6YAI - chains K and N of the 14 polymer chains in the assembly; structure by electron microscopy, 9.20 A resolution (very low resolution: no residue pairs are listed; an interface is given only as per-side residue counts).

[Chain K]
Molecule: Clathrin heavy chain
From: Sus scrofa
UniProt: C0MHR2 (C0MHR2_PIG); residue numbers follow UniProt; this construct covers 1-1630
Chain sequence (1630 residues; numbered 1 to 1630; the number before each row is that of its first residue):
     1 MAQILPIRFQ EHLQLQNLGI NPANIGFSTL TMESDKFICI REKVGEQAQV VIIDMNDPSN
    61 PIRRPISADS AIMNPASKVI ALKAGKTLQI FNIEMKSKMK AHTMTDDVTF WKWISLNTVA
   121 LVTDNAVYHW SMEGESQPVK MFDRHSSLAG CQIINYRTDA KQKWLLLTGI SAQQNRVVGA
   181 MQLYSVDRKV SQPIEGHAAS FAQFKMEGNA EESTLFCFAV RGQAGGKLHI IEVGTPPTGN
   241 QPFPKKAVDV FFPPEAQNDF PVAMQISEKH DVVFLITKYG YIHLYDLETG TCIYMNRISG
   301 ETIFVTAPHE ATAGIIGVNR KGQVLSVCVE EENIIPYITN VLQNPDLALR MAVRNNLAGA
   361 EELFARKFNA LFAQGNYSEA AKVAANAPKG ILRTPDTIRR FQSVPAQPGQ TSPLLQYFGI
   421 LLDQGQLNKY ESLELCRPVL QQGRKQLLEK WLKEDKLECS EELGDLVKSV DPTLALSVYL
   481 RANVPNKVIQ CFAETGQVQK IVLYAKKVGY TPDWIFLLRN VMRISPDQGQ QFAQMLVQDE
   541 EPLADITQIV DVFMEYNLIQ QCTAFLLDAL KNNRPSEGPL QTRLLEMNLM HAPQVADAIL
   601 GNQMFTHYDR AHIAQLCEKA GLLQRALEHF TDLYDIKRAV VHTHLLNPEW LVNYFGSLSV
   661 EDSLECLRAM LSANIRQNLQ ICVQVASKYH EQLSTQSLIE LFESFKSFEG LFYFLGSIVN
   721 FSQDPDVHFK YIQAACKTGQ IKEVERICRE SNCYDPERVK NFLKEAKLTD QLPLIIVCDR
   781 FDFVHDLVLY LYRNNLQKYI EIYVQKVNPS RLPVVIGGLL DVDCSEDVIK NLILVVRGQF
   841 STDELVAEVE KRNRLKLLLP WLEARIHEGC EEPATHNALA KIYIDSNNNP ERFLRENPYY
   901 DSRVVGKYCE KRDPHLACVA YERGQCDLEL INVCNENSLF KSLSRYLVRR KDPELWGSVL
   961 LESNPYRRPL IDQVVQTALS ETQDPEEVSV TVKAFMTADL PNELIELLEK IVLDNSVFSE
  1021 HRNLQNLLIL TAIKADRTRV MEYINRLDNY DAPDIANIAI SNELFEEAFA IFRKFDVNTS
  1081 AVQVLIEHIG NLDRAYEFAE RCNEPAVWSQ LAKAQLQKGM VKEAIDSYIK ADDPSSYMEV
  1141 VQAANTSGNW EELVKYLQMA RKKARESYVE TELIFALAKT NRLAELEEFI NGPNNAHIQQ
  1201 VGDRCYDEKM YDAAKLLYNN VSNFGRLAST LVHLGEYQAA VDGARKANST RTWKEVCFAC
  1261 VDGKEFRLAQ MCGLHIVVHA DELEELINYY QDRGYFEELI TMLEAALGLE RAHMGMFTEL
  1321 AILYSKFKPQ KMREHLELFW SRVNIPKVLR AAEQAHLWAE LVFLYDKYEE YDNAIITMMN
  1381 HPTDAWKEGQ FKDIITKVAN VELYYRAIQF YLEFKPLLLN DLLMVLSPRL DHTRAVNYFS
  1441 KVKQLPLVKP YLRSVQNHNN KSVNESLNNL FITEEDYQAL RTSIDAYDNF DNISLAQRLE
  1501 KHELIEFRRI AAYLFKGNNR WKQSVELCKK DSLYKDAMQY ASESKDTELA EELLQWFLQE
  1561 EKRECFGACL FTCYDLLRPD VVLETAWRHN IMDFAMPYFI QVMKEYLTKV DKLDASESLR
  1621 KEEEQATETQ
Unresolved in the structure: 1-1369, 1627-1630

[Chain N]
Molecule: Clathrin light chain
From: Sus scrofa
UniProt: F1S398 (F1S398_PIG); numbering as in UniProt (aligned over 1-229)
Chain sequence (229 residues; numbered 1 to 229; the number before each row is that of its first residue):
     1 MADDFGFFSS SESGAPEVAE EDPAAAFLAQ QESEIAGIEN DEGFGAPAGS QAALAQPGPA
    61 SGAGPEDMGT TVNGDVFQDA NGPADGYAAI AQADRLTQEP ESIRKWREEQ RKRLQELDAA
   121 SKVTEQEWRE KAKKDLEEWN QRQSEQVEKN KINNRIADKA FYQQPDADII GYVASEEAFV
   181 KESKEETPGT EWEKVAQLCD FNPKSSKQCK DVSRLRSVLM SLKQTPLSR
Unresolved in the structure: 1-123, 167-188, 226-229

[How chain K and chain N interact]
At this resolution (9 A) residue pairs are not listed: 35 residues of chain K and 37 of chain N lie at the interface.

[Overview]
35 residues of chain K and 37 residues of chain N are in contact.
Here chain K is Clathrin heavy chain and chain N is Clathrin light chain, both from Sus scrofa. Entry 6YAI
(Clathrin with bound beta2 appendage of AP2) was determined by electron microscopy.
